Entry 7VKU (electron microscopy, 3.20 A resolution); this record covers chains B and C of the 4 polymer chains in the assembly.

# Chain B
Protein: Sorting assembly machinery 35 kDa subunit
From: Saccharomyces cerevisiae S288C
Reference sequence: P14693 (SAM35_YEAST); residue numbers follow UniProt; this construct covers 1-329
Chain sequence (329 residues; each row starts with the number of its first residue):
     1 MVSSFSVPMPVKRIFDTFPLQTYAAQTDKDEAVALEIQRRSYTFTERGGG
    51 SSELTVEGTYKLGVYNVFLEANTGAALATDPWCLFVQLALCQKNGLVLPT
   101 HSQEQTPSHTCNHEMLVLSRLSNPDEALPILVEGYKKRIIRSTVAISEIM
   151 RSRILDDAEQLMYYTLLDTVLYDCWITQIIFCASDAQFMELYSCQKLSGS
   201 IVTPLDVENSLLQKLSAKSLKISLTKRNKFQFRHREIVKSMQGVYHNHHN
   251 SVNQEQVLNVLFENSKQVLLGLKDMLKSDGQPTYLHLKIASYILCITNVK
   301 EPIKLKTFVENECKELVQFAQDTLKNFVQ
Disordered / not traced: 1-10, 47-53, 104-109

# Chain C
Protein: Sorting assembly machinery 37 kDa subunit
From: Saccharomyces cerevisiae S288C
Reference sequence: P50110 (SAM37_YEAST); numbering as in UniProt (aligned over 1-327)
Chain sequence (327 residues; numbered 1 to 327; the number before each row is that of its first residue):
     1 MVKGSVHLWGKDGKASLISVDSIALVWFIKLCTSEEAKSMVAGLQIVFSN
    51 NTDLSSDGKLPVLILDNGTKVSGYVNIVQFLHKNICTSKYEKGTDYEEDL
   101 AIVRKKDRLLEYSLLNYVDVEISRLTDYQLFLNTKNYNEYTKKLFSKLLY
   151 FPMWYNTPLQLRSQARENCEEIIGSLTLEDDEEFVESKAMESASQLAQSK
   201 TFKIAHKNKIKGKQELQQVKYNLQFDNRLQSCVSNWLAARKKLDDSVILS
   251 SDLLFLANLYVQLGLPDGNRIRSKLEQTFGSELLNSMSNKIDDFVHRPSN
   301 NLEQRDPQFREQGNVVMSLYNLACKYI
Disordered / not traced: 1, 86-96, 175-213, 327

# Interface between chain B and chain C
Residue-residue contacts (49):
  Ala158(B) - Asn235(C)
  Ala158(B) - Ala238(C)  hydrophobic
  Ala158(B) - Ala239(C)
  Glu159(B) - Lys242(C)  salt bridge
  Leu161(B) - Asn235(C)
  Met162(B) - Ser113(C)
  Met162(B) - Leu114(C)  hydrophobic
  Met162(B) - Tyr117(C)  hydrophobic
  Met162(B) - Asn235(C)
  Met162(B) - Ala239(C)  hydrophobic
  Tyr163(B) - Leu110(C)
  Tyr163(B) - Ser113(C)
  Thr165(B) - Asn116(C)  hydrogen bond (backbone-side chain)
  Thr165(B) - Tyr117(C)
  Thr165(B) - Val120(C)
  Leu166(B) - Leu109(C)  hydrophobic
  Leu166(B) - Ser113(C)
  Leu166(B) - Asn116(C)
  Thr169(B) - Asn116(C)
  Thr169(B) - Val120(C)
  Val170(B) - Tyr112(C)
  Val170(B) - Asn116(C)
  Lys229(B) - Arg124(C)
  Lys229(B) - Asn168(C)  hydrogen bond (side chain-backbone)
  Lys229(B) - Glu171(C)
  Phe232(B) - Glu167(C)
  Arg235(B) - Gln164(C)  hydrogen bond (side chain-backbone)
  Arg235(B) - Glu167(C)  salt bridge
  Glu236(B) - Asp57(C)
  Tyr245(B) - Tyr326(C)
  Asn247(B) - Cys324(C)  hydrogen bond (side chain-backbone)
  Asn247(B) - Lys325(C)  hydrogen bond (side chain-backbone)
  Asn247(B) - Tyr326(C)  hydrogen bond (side chain-backbone)
  His249(B) - Cys324(C)
  His249(B) - Lys325(C)
  Asn253(B) - Ser55(C)
  Asn253(B) - Ser56(C)
  Gln256(B) - Gly68(C)
  Gln256(B) - Thr69(C)
  Gln256(B) - Lys70(C)
  Val257(B) - Ser56(C)
  Val260(B) - Val71(C)  hydrophobic
  Asn264(B) - Asn76(C)  hydrogen bond
  Asn264(B) - Tyr112(C)  hydrogen bond
  Gln267(B) - Gln79(C)  hydrogen bond
  Val268(B) - Tyr112(C)  hydrophobic
  Gly271(B) - Leu109(C)
  Leu272(B) - Leu109(C)  hydrophobic
  Met275(B) - Leu109(C)  hydrophobic
Other interface residues (no listed pair), chain B (28 interface residues in all): Arg233, Glu263
Other interface residues (no listed pair), chain C (32 interface residues in all): Lys59, Lys83, Arg108

# Overview
28 residues of chain B face 32 of chain C across their interface; the contacts include 9 hydrogen bonds and 2
salt bridges. Polar contacts include Glu159(B)-Lys242(C), Arg235(B)-Glu167(C) and Thr165(B)-Asn116(C).
Chain B is Sorting assembly machinery 35 kDa subunit and chain C is Sorting assembly machinery 37 kDa subunit,
both from Saccharomyces cerevisiae S288C; the structure, Cryo-EM structure of SAM-Tom40 intermediate complex,
was determined by electron microscopy.
